5LUX - chains A and K of the 3 polymer chains in the assembly; structure by X-ray diffraction, 3.23 A resolution.

Chain A:
Molecule: 17-nt DNA strand
Sequence (17 nucleotides; row label = number of the first residue in the row):
     1 TTGTGTTTTA CGACCTC
Modified positions: 5CM (5-methyl-2'-deoxy-cytidine-5'-monophosphate) at position 11

Chain K:
Name: Homeobox protein CDX-1
Source organism: Homo sapiens
UniProtKB: P47902 (CDX1_HUMAN); residue numbers follow UniProt; this construct covers 153-215
Amino-acid sequence (63 residues; numbered 153 to 215; the number before each row is that of its first residue):
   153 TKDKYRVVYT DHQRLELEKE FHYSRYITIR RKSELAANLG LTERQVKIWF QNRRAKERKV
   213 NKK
Swiss-Prot annotation at these positions:
  - DNA-binding region: Lys-154 to Asn-213 (Homeobox)
  - region: Tyr-157 to Tyr-178 (Interaction with DNA), Arg-196 to Ala-207 (Interaction with 5-mCpG DNA)

How chain A and chain K interact:
Contacting residue pairs - 21 pairs, chain A then chain K:
  DT8(A) with Arg-158(K), hydrogen bond to the phosphate; Lys-208(K), salt bridge to the phosphate
  DT9(A) with Arg-158(K), hydrogen bond to the sugar; Val-159(K), hydrogen bond to the phosphate; Tyr-161(K), hydrogen bond to the phosphate; Arg-166(K), salt bridge to the phosphate; Asn-204(K), base contact
  DA10(A) with Lys-154(K), phosphate contact; Asp-155(K), phosphate contact; Tyr-157(K), sugar contact; Arg-158(K), phosphate contact; Val-159(K), hydrogen bond to the phosphate; Tyr-161(K), hydrogen bond to the phosphate; Gln-197(K), hydrogen bond to the phosphate; Ile-200(K), base contact; Asn-204(K), hydrogen bond to the base
  5CM_11(A) with Thr-153(K), phosphate contact; Lys-154(K), hydrogen bond to the phosphate; Asp-155(K), phosphate contact; Arg-196(K), salt bridge to the phosphate; Ile-200(K), base contact
Other interface residues (no listed pair), chain A (5 interface residues in all): DG12
Other interface residues (no listed pair), chain K (16 interface residues in all): Val-160, Trp-201, Gln-203

Overview:
Chain A and chain K form an interface of 5 and 16 residues respectively, with 9 hydrogen bonds and 3 salt
bridges. Polar pairs include DA10(A)/Asn-204(K), DT9(A)/Arg-158(K) and DT8(A)/Arg-158(K). Curated annotation
(UniProt) lists a DNA-binding region on chain K.
Chain A is a 17-nt DNA strand and chain K is Homeobox protein CDX-1 (Homo sapiens); the structure, Homeobox
transcription factor CDX1 bound to methylated DNA, was determined by X-ray diffraction, deposited together
with 5LTY and 5HOD.
